PDB entry 5U2R | X-ray diffraction, 1.80 A resolution | chains A and T of the 4 polymer chains in the assembly

== Chain A ==
Molecule: DNA polymerase beta
Source organism: Homo sapiens
Notes: EC 2.7.7.7, 4.2.99.-
UniProt: P06746 (DPOLB_HUMAN); numbering as in UniProt (aligned over 1-335)
Sequence (343 residues; numbered -1 to 341; the number before each row is that of its first residue; numbers below 1 keep their minus sign (Met-1 is residue -1)):
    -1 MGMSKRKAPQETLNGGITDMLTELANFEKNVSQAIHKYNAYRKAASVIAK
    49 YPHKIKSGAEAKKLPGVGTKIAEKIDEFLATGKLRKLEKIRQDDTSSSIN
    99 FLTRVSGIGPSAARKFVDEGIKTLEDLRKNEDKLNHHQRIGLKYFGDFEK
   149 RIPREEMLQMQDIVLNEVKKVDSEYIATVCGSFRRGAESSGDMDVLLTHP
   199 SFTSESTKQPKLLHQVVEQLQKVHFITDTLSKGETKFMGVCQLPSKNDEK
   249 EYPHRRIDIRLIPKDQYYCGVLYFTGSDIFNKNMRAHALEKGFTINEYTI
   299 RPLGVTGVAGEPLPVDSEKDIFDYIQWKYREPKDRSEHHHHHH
Unresolved in the structure: -1 to 9, 338-341
Sequence notes: initiating methionine (-1); expression tag (0, 336-341)
UniProt features mapped onto this chain:
  - region: Arg183 to Asp192 (DNA-binding)
  - active site: Lys72 (Nucleophile)
  - binding site (K(+)): Lys60, Leu62, Val65, Thr101, Val103, Ile106
  - binding site (Na(+)): Lys60, Leu62, Val65, Thr101, Val103, Ile106
  - binding site (dATP): Arg149, Ser180, Arg183, Gly189, Asp190
  - binding site (dCTP): Arg149, Ser180, Arg183, Gly189, Asp190
  - binding site (dGTP): Arg149, Ser180, Arg183, Gly189, Asp190, Asp192
  - binding site (dTTP): Arg149, Ser180, Arg183, Gly189, Asp190
  - binding site (Mg(2+)): Asp190, Asp192, Asp256
  - modified residue: Lys72 (N6-acetyllysine), Arg83 (Omega-N-methylarginine), Arg152 (Omega-N-methylarginine)
  - cross-link (Glycyl lysine isopeptide (Lys-Gly)): Lys41 (interchain with G-Cter in ubiquitin), Lys61 (interchain with G-Cter in ubiquitin), Lys81 (interchain with G-Cter in ubiquitin)
  - natural variant: Leu22 (L22P: Found in a gastric cancer sample; uncertain significance), Tyr39 (Y39C: Found in a gastric cancer sample; uncertain significance), Gly118 (G118V: Decreased DNA-directed DNA polymerase activity), Arg137 (R137Q: Decreased function in base-excision repair), Arg149 (R149I: Decreased DNA-directed DNA polymerase activity), Asp160 (D160N: Found in a gastric cancer sample; uncertain significance), Cys239 (C239R: Found in a gastric cancer sample; uncertain significance), Lys289 (K289M: Found in a colon cancer sample; uncertain significance), Asn294 (N294D: Found in a gastric cancer sample; uncertain significance), Glu295 (E295K: Found in a gastric cancer sample; uncertain significance)
  - mutagenesis: Phe25 (F25W: No effect on 5'-dRP lyase activity. Decreased ssDNA binding), His34 (H34G: Decreased 5'-dRP lyase activity. Decreased ssDNA binding), Lys35 (K35A: Decreased 5'-dRP lyase activity. Decreased ssDNA binding. Loss of 5'-dRP lyase activity; when associated with A-68 and A-72. Decreased ssDNA binding; when associated with A-68 and A-72 ...), Tyr39 (Y39F: No effect on 5'-dRP lyase activity; Y39Q: Abolishes DNA polymerase and 5'-dRP lyase activity), Lys41 (K41R: Abolishes ubiquitination; when associated with R-61 and R-81), Lys60 (K60A: Decreased 5'-dRP lyase activity. Decreased ssDNA binding), Lys61 (K61R: Abolishes ubiquitination; when associated with R-41 and R-81), Lys68 (K68A: No effect on 5'-dRP lyase activity. Decreased ssDNA binding. Loss of 5'-dRP lyase activity; when associated with A-35 and A-72. Decreased ssDNA binding; when associated with A-35 and A-72 ...), Glu71 (E71Q: No effect on 5'-dRP lyase activity. No effect on structure shown by circular dichroism. No effect on ssDNA binding), Lys72 (K72A: Severely reduced 5'-dRP lyase activity. Does not affect ssDNA binding. Loss of 5'-dRP lyase activity; when associated with A-35 and A-68. Decreased ssDNA binding ...), Glu75 (E75A: Slightly decreased 5'-dRP lyase activity. Decreased ssDNA binding. No effect on structure shown by circular dichroism), Lys81 (K81R: Abolishes ubiquitination; when associated with R-41 and R-61), 5 further mutagenesis entries in UniProt
Ion coordination: Na+ site 1: Lys60, Leu62, Val65 (shared with 1 residue of chain D); Na+ site 2: Thr101, Val103, Ile106 (shared with 1 residue of chain P); Ca2+ site 1: Asp190, Asp192, Asp256 (together with 1S0) (shared with 1 residue of chain P); Ca2+ site 2: Asp190, Asp192 (together with 1S0)
Residues lining bound ligands: 1S0 (4-amino-1-{2-deoxy-5-O-[(R)-hydroxy{[(S)-hydroxy(phosphonooxy)phosphoryl]oxy}phosphoryl]-beta-L-erythro-pentofuranosyl}pyrimidin-2(1H)-one): Arg149, Gly179, Ser180, Arg183, Ser187, Ser188, Gly189, Asp190, Asp192, Tyr271, Phe272, Thr273, Gly274, Ser275, Asp276, Asn279
Reported in the primary citation:
  - mutagenesis - R283A (59-fold): decreased binding to D-dCTP
  - mutagenesis - R283A (13- fold): decreased catalytic activity on D-dCTP
  - mutagenesis - R283A: decreased binding to 1S0
  - binding site for 16- mer template (chain T): Arg283
  - binding site for 1S0: Phe272, Asn279
  - binding site for 10- mer primer: Tyr271
  - conformationally variable residues (side-chain flip): Phe272
  - mutagenesis - R283A: decreased catalytic activity on 1S0

== Chain T ==
Molecule: 16- mer template
Sequence (16 nucleotides; row label = number of the first residue in the row):
     1 CCGACGGCGCATCAGC

== Interface between chain A and chain T ==
Contacting residue pairs - 27 pairs, chain A then chain T:
  His34(A) - DC5(T)  stacking on the base
  Asn133(A) - DT12(T)  phosphate contact
  Ser229(A) - DC10(T)  phosphate contact
  Ser229(A) - DA11(T)  sugar contact
  Lys230(A) - DC10(T)  hydrogen bond to the phosphate
  Lys230(A) - DA11(T)  hydrogen bond to the phosphate
  Gly231(A) - DC10(T)  phosphate contact
  Glu232(A) - DC10(T)  hydrogen bond to the phosphate
  Thr233(A) - DG9(T)  hydrogen bond to the phosphate
  Thr233(A) - DC10(T)  hydrogen bond to the phosphate
  Lys234(A) - DG9(T)  hydrogen bond to the base
  Lys234(A) - DC10(T)  hydrogen bond to the phosphate
  Arg258(A) - DG9(T)  sugar contact
  Tyr271(A) - DG7(T)  base contact
  Asn279(A) - DG6(T)  base contact
  Lys280(A) - DG6(T)  base contact
  Arg283(A) - DG6(T)  hydrogen bond to the base
  Arg283(A) - DG7(T)  hydrogen bond to the sugar
  Ala284(A) - DG6(T)  sugar contact
  Leu287(A) - DG6(T)  phosphate contact
  Leu287(A) - DG7(T)  phosphate contact
  Thr292(A) - DG7(T)  hydrogen bond to the phosphate
  Ile293(A) - DG7(T)  sugar contact
  Asn294(A) - DG7(T)  phosphate contact
  Asn294(A) - DC8(T)  hydrogen bond to the phosphate
  Glu295(A) - DC8(T)  sugar contact
  Tyr296(A) - DG9(T)  hydrogen bond to the phosphate
Other interface residues (no listed pair), chain A (22 interface residues in all): His134, Arg299

== In short ==
The interface between chain A and chain T involves 22 residues on one side and 8 on the other; the contacts
include 12 hydrogen bonds and 1 aromatic stacking contact. Polar pairs include Lys234(A)-DG9(T),
Arg283(A)-DG6(T) and Arg283(A)-DG7(T). From the paper: a binding site for 1S0 at Phe272(A) and Asn279(A);
R283A of chain A reduces binding to D-dCTP.
Chain A is DNA polymerase beta (Homo sapiens) and chain T is 16- mer template; the structure, Precatalytic
ternary complex of human DNA polymerase beta with gapped DNA substarte, incoming L-dctp and CA2+, was
determined by X-ray diffraction together with 5U2S and 5U2T from the same study.
